Entry 5D5X (X-ray diffraction, 2.40 A resolution); this record covers chains A and B of the 4 polymer chains in the assembly.

# Chain A
Molecule: SSRE DNA strand 1
Notes: fragment: DNA binding domain
Sequence (13 nucleotides; each row starts with the number of its first residue):
     1 GGCCCAGCCA AAT

# Chain B
Name: Putative transcription factor
Source organism: Chaetomium thermophilum
UniProt: G0SB31 (G0SB31_CHATD); residues 40-143 here = UniProt positions 40-143
Sequence (104 residues; each row starts with the number of its first residue):
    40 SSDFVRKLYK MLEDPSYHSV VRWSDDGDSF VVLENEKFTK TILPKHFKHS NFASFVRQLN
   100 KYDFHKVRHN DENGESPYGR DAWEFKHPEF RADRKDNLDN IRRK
Unresolved in the structure: 40, 112-115
UniProt features mapped onto this chain:
  - mutagenesis: Lys100 (K100M: Abolishes the binding to SSRE (SLN1 star response element) motifs in DNA, but preserves binding to HSE (heat-shock element) motifs)

# How chain A and chain B interact
Residue-residue contacts (12):
  DG1(A) - Gln97(B)  sugar contact
  DG1(A) - Arg142(B)  hydrogen bond to the phosphate
  DG2(A) - Phe86(B)  phosphate contact
  DG2(A) - His88(B)  salt bridge to the phosphate
  DG2(A) - Ser93(B)  sugar contact
  DG2(A) - Gln97(B)  phosphate contact
  DG2(A) - Lys100(B)  base contact
  DC3(A) - His88(B)  salt bridge to the phosphate
  DC3(A) - Asn90(B)  phosphate contact
  DC3(A) - Ser93(B)  hydrogen bond to the phosphate
  DC3(A) - Arg96(B)  base contact
  DC3(A) - Lys100(B)  base contact
Other interface residues (no listed pair), chain A (4 interface residues in all): DC4

# In short
The interface between chain A and chain B involves 4 residues on one side and 8 on the other; the contacts
include 2 hydrogen bonds and 2 salt bridges. Among the polar pairs are DG1(A)-Arg142(B), DC3(A)-Ser93(B) and
DG2(A)-His88(B).
Here chain A is SSRE DNA strand 1 and chain B is Putative transcription factor (Chaetomium thermophilum).
Entry 5D5X (Crystal structure of Chaetomium thermophilum Skn7 with SSRE DNA) was determined by X-ray
diffraction together with 5D5U, 5D5V and 5D5W from the same study.
